Entry 9BZ3 (electron microscopy, 4.01 A resolution (low resolution: residue-level contacts below are approximate; hydrogen-bond / salt-bridge calls are withheld)); this record covers chains A and C of the 4 polymer chains in the assembly.

Chain A:
Protein: Ribonucleoside-diphosphate reductase subunit alpha
Organism: Bacillus subtilis
Notes: EC 1.17.4.1
UniProtKB: P50620 (RIR1_BACSU); numbering as in UniProt (aligned over 1-700)
Chain sequence (700 residues; row label = number of the first residue in the row):
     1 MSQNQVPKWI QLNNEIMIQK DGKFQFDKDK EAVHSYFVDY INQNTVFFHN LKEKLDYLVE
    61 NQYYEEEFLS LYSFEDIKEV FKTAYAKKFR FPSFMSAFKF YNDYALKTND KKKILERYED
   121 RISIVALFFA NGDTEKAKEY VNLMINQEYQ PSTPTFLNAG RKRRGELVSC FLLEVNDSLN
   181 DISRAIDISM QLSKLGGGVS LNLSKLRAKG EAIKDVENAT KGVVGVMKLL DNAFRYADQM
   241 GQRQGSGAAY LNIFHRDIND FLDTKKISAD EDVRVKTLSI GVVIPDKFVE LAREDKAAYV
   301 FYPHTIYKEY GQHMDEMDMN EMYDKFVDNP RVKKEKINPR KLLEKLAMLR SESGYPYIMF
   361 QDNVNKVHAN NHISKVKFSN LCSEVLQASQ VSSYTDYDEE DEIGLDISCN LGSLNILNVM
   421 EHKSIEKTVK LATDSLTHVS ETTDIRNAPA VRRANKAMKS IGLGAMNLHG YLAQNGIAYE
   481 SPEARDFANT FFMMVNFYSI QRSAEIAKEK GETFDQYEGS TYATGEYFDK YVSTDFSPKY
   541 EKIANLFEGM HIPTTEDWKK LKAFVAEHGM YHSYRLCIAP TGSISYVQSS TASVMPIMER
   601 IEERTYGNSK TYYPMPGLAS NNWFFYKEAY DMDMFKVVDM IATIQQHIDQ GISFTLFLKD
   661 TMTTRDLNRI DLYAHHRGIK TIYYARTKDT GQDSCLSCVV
Disordered / not traced: 1-5, 689-700
Curated features (UniProtKB/Swiss-Prot):
  - active site: Asn380 (Proton acceptor), Cys382 (Cysteine radical intermediate), Glu384 (Proton acceptor)
  - binding site (substrate): Thr153, Ser169, Cys170, Gly198, Asn380 to Glu384, Pro580 to Ile584
  - site: Cys170 (Important for hydrogen atom transfer), Asp177 (Allosteric effector binding), Arg207 (Allosteric effector binding), Cys409 (Important for hydrogen atom transfer), Tyr683 (Important for electron transfer), Tyr684 (Important for electron transfer), Cys695 (Interacts with thioredoxin/glutaredoxin), Cys698 (Interacts with thioredoxin/glutaredoxin)
  - mutagenesis: His255 (H255Y: In ts-A 73; temperature-sensitive lethal mutation)
Ligand contacts:
  - ATP (adenosine-5'-triphosphate): Val33, His34, Phe37, Asn42, Phe89, Arg90, Phe91, Arg117
  - GDP (guanosine-5'-diphosphate): Val46, Phe47, Phe48, His49, Asn50, Leu51, Lys54, Lys78, Phe81, Lys82, Tyr85, Asp120
  - dTTP (TTP), molecule 1: Asp177, Ser178, Leu179, Ile182, Leu206, Arg207, Ala212, Ile213, Lys214, Ala219, Thr220, Lys221, His304
  - dTTP (TTP), molecule 2: Lys194, Tyr236, Ala237, Asp238, Met240
From the paper describing this entry:
  - catalytic residues: Cys382, Tyr684 (citing earlier work)

Chain C:
Protein: Ribonucleoside-diphosphate reductase subunit beta
Organism: Bacillus subtilis
Notes: EC 1.17.4.1
UniProtKB: P50621 (RIR2_BACSU); residues 1-329 here = UniProt positions 1-329
Chain sequence (350 residues; row label = number of the first residue in the row; numbers below 1 keep their minus sign (Met-20 is residue -20)):
   -20 MGSSHHHHHH SSGLVPRGSH MMTKIYDAAN WSKHEDDFTQ MFYNQNVKQF WLPEEIALNG
    40 DLLTWKYLGK NEQDTYMKVL AGLTLLDTEQ GNTGMPIVAE HVDGHQRKAV LNFMAMMENA
   100 VHAKSYSNIF MTLAPTETIN EVFEWVKQNK YLQKKAQMIV GLYKAIQKDD EISLFKAMVA
   160 SVYLESFLFY SGFYYPLYFY GQGKLMQSGE IINLILRDEA IHGVYVGLLA QEIYNKQTEE
   220 KKAELREFAI DLLNQLYENE LEYTEDLYDQ VGLSHDVKKF IRYNANKALM NLGFDPYFEE
   280 EDINPIVLNG LNTKTKSHDF FSMKGNGYKK ATVEPLKDDD FYFEDEKEQI
Disordered / not traced: -20 to 15, 291-308, 323-329
Sequence notes: initiating methionine (-20); expression tag (-19 to 0)
Curated features (UniProtKB/Swiss-Prot):
  - active site: Tyr105
  - binding site (Fe cation): Asp66, Glu97, His101, Glu164, Glu198, His201
Ion coordination: Mn2+ site 1: Asp66, Glu97, His101, Glu198; Mn2+ site 2: Glu97, Glu164, Glu198, His201

How chain A and chain C interact:
Residue-residue contacts (31; chain A residue first):
  Ala292(A) - Phe320(C)
  Arg293(A) - Phe320(C)
  Arg293(A) - Tyr321(C)
  Arg340(A) - Leu315(C)
  Arg340(A) - Lys316(C)
  Arg340(A) - Asp317(C)
  Arg340(A) - Phe320(C)
  Leu343(A) - Leu315(C)
  Leu343(A) - Phe320(C)
  Glu344(A) - Pro314(C)
  Glu344(A) - Leu315(C)
  Ser351(A) - Ala310(C)
  Glu352(A) - Lys309(C)
  Thr663(A) - Thr311(C)
  Thr663(A) - Glu313(C)
  Thr664(A) - Thr311(C)
  Thr664(A) - Val312(C)
  Thr664(A) - Glu313(C)
  Arg665(A) - Glu313(C)
  Arg665(A) - Pro314(C)
  Arg665(A) - Lys316(C)
  Arg665(A) - Asp319(C)
  Asn668(A) - Leu315(C)
  Arg669(A) - Asp318(C)
  Arg669(A) - Asp319(C)
  Arg669(A) - Phe322(C)
  Leu672(A) - Asp319(C)
  Leu672(A) - Phe320(C)
  Leu672(A) - Phe322(C)
  Tyr673(A) - Phe322(C)
  His676(A) - Phe322(C)
Interface residues without a listed pair, chain A (19 interface residues in all): Val289, Phe635, Thr661, Met662

Summary:
19 residues of chain A and 14 residues of chain C are in contact. Chain A binds ATP, GDP and dTTP. From
UniProt: 3 active-site residues, 14 substrate-binding residues and one mutagenesis site on chain A;
active-site residue Tyr105(C) on chain C. The paper reports catalytic residues Cys382(A) and Tyr684(A).
Chain A is Ribonucleoside-diphosphate reductase subunit alpha and chain C is Ribonucleoside-diphosphate
reductase subunit beta, both from Bacillus subtilis; the structure, Class 17 model for turnover condition of
Bacillus subtilis ribonucleotide reductase complex, was determined by electron microscopy (same publication as
9BW3, 9BWX, 9BX2, 9BX3, 9BX6, 9BX8 and 39 further entries).
